6BCZ - chain A; structure by X-ray diffraction, 2.23 A resolution.

[Chain A]
Protein: Cytochrome P450 3A4
From: Homo sapiens
Notes: EC 1.14.13.-, 1.14.13.157, 1.14.13.32, 1.14.14.1, 1.14.13.67, 1.14.13.97
UniProtKB: P08684 (CP3A4_HUMAN); residue numbers follow UniProt; this construct covers 23-503
Sequence (487 residues; numbered 1 to 507; 20 numbers in that range are skipped by the numbering (no residue carries them; nothing is unmodelled there); the number before each row is that of its first residue):
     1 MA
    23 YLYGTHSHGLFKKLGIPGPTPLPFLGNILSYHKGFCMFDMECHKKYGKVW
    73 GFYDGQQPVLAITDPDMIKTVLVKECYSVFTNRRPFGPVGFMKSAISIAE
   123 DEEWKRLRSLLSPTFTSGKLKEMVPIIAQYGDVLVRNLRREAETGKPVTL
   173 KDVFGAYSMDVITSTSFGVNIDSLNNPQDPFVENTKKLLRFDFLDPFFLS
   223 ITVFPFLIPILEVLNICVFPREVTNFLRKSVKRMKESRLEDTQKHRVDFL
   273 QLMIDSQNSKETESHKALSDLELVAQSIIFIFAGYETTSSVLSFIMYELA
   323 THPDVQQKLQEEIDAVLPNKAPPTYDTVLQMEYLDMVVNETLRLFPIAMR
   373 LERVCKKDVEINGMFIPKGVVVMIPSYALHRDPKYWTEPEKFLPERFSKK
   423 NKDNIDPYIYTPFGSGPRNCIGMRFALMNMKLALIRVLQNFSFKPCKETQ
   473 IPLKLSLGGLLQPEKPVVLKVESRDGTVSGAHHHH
Disordered / not traced: 1-2, 23-26, 264-268, 282-285, 497-507
Construct notes: expression tag (504-507)
Bound ions: heme Fe: Cys442 (together with D7Y)
Residues lining bound ligands:
  - D7Y (tert-butyl (2-{[(2R)-3-oxo-2-[(propan-2-yl)amino]-3-{[(pyridin-3-yl)methyl]amino}propyl]sulfanyl}ethyl)carbamate): Arg105, Phe108, Ser119, Ile120, Arg212, Ile301, Phe304, Ala305, Thr309, Ala370, Arg372, Leu373, Glu374
  - heme (HEM): Arg105, Ile118, Ser119, Trp126, Arg130, Phe137, Phe302, Ala305, Gly306, Thr309, Val313, Leu364, Ile369, Ala370, Leu373, Arg375, Pro434, Phe435, Gly436, Ser437, Arg440, Asn441, Cys442, Ile443, Gly444, Phe447, Ala448, Met452
What the authors report for this chain:
  - binding site for D7Y: Ser119, Arg212, Ala370

[Overview]
Chain A binds heme and compound D7Y. From the paper: a binding site for D7Y at Ser119, Arg212 and Ala370.
Chain A is Cytochrome P450 3A4 (Homo sapiens); the structure, Crystal structure of human CYP3A4 bound to an
inhibitor, was determined by X-ray diffraction together with 6BD5, 6BD6 and 6BDK from the same study.
